PDB entry 2STA | X-ray diffraction, 1.80 A resolution | chains E and I

# Chain E
Name: Protein (TRYPSIN)
Source organism: Salmo salar
Notes: EC 3.4.21.4
UniProt: P35031 (TRY1_SALSA); the construct lacks a stretch of the UniProt sequence and is renumbered around it, so the offset changes along the chain: 16-34 = UniProt 21-39; 37-67 = UniProt 40-70; 69-125 = UniProt 71-127; 127-130 = UniProt 128-131; 6 more segments
Amino-acid sequence (222 residues; each row starts with the number of its first residue; note: 11 numbers in that range are skipped by the numbering (no residue carries them; nothing is unmodelled there)):
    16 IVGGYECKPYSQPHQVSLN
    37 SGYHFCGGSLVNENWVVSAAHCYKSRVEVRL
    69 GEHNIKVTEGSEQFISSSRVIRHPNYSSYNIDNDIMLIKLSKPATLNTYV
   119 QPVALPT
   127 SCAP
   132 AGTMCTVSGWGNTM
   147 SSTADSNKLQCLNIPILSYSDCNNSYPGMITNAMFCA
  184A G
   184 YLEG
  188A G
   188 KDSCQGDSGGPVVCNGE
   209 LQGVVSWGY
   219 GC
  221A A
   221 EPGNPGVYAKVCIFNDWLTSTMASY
Disulfides: Cys22-Cys157, Cys42-Cys58, Cys128-Cys232, Cys136-Cys201, Cys168-Cys182, Cys191-Cys220
Sequence notes: conflict Pro24 (Ala29 in P35031), Pro28 (Thr33 in P35031)
Metal / ion sites: Ca2+: Glu70, Asn72, Val75, Glu77, Glu80
Swiss-Prot annotation at these positions:
  - active site (Charge relay system): His57, Asp102, Ser195
  - binding site (Ca(2+)): Glu70, Asn72, Val75, Glu80
  - site: Asp189 (Required for specificity)

# Chain I
Name: Protein (TRYPSIN inhibitor)
Source organism: Cucurbita maxima
UniProt: P01074 (ITR1_CUCMA); residues 501-529 here correspond to UniProt positions 1-29 (UniProt number = residue number - 500)
Amino-acid sequence (29 residues; numbered 501 to 529; the number before each row is that of its first residue):
   501 RVCPRILMECKKDSDCLAECVCLEHGYCG
Disulfides: Cys503-Cys520, Cys510-Cys522, Cys516-Cys528
Swiss-Prot annotation at these positions:
  - site: Arg505, Ile506 (Reactive bond)

# Chain E / chain I interface
Residue-residue contacts (40; chain E residue first):
  Tyr39(E) - Leu507(I)
  Tyr39(E) - Glu509(I)
  His40(E) - Leu507(I)
  Phe41(E) - Ile506(I)
  Phe41(E) - Leu507(I)  hydrogen bond (backbone-backbone)
  Cys42(E) - Ile506(I)  hydrophobic
  His57(E) - Pro504(I)
  His57(E) - Arg505(I)
  His57(E) - Ile506(I)
  Met175(E) - Val502(I)  hydrophobic
  Asp189(E) - Arg505(I)  salt bridge
  Ser190(E) - Arg505(I)  hydrogen bond
  Cys191(E) - Arg505(I)
  Gln192(E) - Cys503(I)
  Gln192(E) - Pro504(I)  hydrogen bond (side chain-backbone)
  Gln192(E) - Arg505(I)
  Gln192(E) - Ile506(I)
  Gln192(E) - Cys528(I)
  Gln192(E) - Gly529(I)
  Gly193(E) - Arg505(I)  hydrogen bond (backbone-backbone)
  Gly193(E) - Ile506(I)
  Gly193(E) - Leu507(I)
  Asp194(E) - Arg505(I)  hydrogen bond (backbone-backbone)
  Ser195(E) - Pro504(I)
  Ser195(E) - Arg505(I)  hydrogen bond (side chain-backbone)
  Ser195(E) - Ile506(I)  hydrogen bond (side chain-backbone)
  Ser214(E) - Pro504(I)
  Ser214(E) - Arg505(I)  hydrogen bond (backbone-backbone)
  Trp215(E) - Val502(I)  hydrophobic
  Trp215(E) - Cys503(I)
  Trp215(E) - Pro504(I)  hydrophobic
  Trp215(E) - Arg505(I)
  Gly216(E) - Arg501(I)
  Gly216(E) - Cys503(I)  hydrogen bond (backbone-backbone)
  Gly216(E) - Arg505(I)
  Tyr217(E) - Arg501(I)
  Tyr217(E) - Val502(I)
  Gly219(E) - Arg505(I)  hydrogen bond (backbone-side chain)
  Cys220(E) - Arg505(I)
  Gly226(E) - Arg505(I)
Interface residues without a listed pair, chain E (25 interface residues in all): Cys58, Ile99, Asn143, Val213, Tyr228
Interface residues without a listed pair, chain I (14 interface residues in all): Met508, Leu517, Ala518, His525

# Summary
25 residues of chain E face 14 of chain I across their interface; the contacts include 10 hydrogen bonds and 1
salt bridge. Polar contacts include Asp189(E)-Arg505(I), Ser190(E)-Arg505(I) and Gln192(E)-Pro504(I). UniProt
lists 3 active-site residues and 4 Ca2+-binding residues on chain E.
Here chain E is Protein (TRYPSIN) (Salmo salar) and chain I is Protein (TRYPSIN inhibitor) (Cucurbita maxima).
Entry 2STA (Anionic salmon trypsin in complex with squash seed inhibitor (cucurbita maxima trypsin inhibitor
I)) was determined by X-ray diffraction (same publication as 2BTC and 2STB).
